PDB entry 1NCA | X-ray diffraction, 2.50 A resolution | chains L and H of the 3 polymer chains in the assembly

[Chain L]
Molecule: IGG2A-kappa NC41 fab (light chain)
From: Mus musculus
Notes: antibody fragment or engineered binder
Sequence (214 residues; row label = number of the first residue in the row):
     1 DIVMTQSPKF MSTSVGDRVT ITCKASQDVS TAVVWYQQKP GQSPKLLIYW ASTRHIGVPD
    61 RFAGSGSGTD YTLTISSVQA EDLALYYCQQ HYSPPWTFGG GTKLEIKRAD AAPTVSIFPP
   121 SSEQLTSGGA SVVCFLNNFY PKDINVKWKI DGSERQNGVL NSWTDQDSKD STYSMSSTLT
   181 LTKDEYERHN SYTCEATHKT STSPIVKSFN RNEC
Construct notes: conflict Thr20 (Ser in Y11589), Ile21 (Val in Y11589), Asp28 (Ile in Y11589), 18 further conflict positions vs the reference (Y11589) not listed
Cystine bridges: Cys23-Cys88, Cys134-Cys194

[Chain H]
Molecule: IGG2A-kappa NC41 fab (heavy chain)
From: Mus musculus
UniProtKB: P01865 (GCAM_MOUSE); the construct has insertions or renumbered stretches relative to UniProt, so the offset changes along the chain: 114-130 = UniProt 1-17; 133-154 = UniProt 18-39; 162-169 = UniProt 42-49; 171-180 = UniProt 50-59; 4 more segments
Sequence (221 residues; numbered 1 to 227 plus 7 insertion-coded residues; 13 numbers in that range are skipped by the numbering (no residue carries them; nothing is unmodelled there); the number before each row is that of its first residue; a row labelled like 82A-82C holds insertion residues (82A, then the next letters in order)):
     1 QIQLVQSGPE LKKPGETVKI SCKASGYTFT NYGMNWVKQA PGKGLKWMGW IN
   52A T
    53 NTGEPTYGEE FKGRFAFSLE TSASTANLQI
82A-82C NNL
    83 KNEDTATFFC ARGEDNFG
100A-100C SLS
   101 DYWGQGTTVT VSSAKTTAPS VYPLAPVCGD
   133 TTGSSVTLGC LVKGYFPEPV TL
   156 TW
   162 NSGSLSSG
   171 VHTFPAVLQS
   183 DLYTLSSSVT VTSS
   198 TWP
   202 SQSIT
   208 CNVAHPASST KVDKKIEPRG
Cystine bridges: Cys22-Cys92, Cys142-Cys208

[Interface between chain L and chain H]
Residue-residue contacts (72):
  Val34(L) - Leu100B(H)  hydrophobic
  Tyr36(L) - Ser100C(H)  hydrogen bond (side chain-backbone)
  Tyr36(L) - Trp103(H)
  Gln38(L) - Gln39(H)  hydrogen bond
  Gln38(L) - Phe91(H)
  Ser43(L) - Gly104(H)
  Pro44(L) - Trp103(H)
  Leu46(L) - Leu100B(H)  hydrophobic
  Leu46(L) - Ser100C(H)
  Leu46(L) - Asp101(H)
  Tyr49(L) - Leu100B(H)  hydrophobic
  His55(L) - Asp101(H)
  Ile56(L) - Tyr102(H)
  Tyr87(L) - Gln39(H)  hydrogen bond
  Tyr87(L) - Leu45(H)  hydrophobic
  Gln89(L) - Ser100A(H)  hydrogen bond (side chain-backbone)
  His91(L) - Ser100A(H)
  His91(L) - Leu100B(H)
  Pro94(L) - Phe99(H)  hydrophobic
  Pro95(L) - Trp47(H)  hydrophobic
  Trp96(L) - Trp47(H)
  Trp96(L) - Phe99(H)  hydrogen bond (side chain-backbone)
  Trp96(L) - Gly100(H)  hydrogen bond (side chain-backbone)
  Trp96(L) - Ser100A(H)
  Phe98(L) - Leu45(H)
  Phe98(L) - Lys46(H)
  Phe98(L) - Trp47(H)
  Thr114(L) - Thr133(H)
  Thr114(L) - Thr134(H)
  Ser116(L) - Thr133(H)
  Phe118(L) - Leu124(H)
  Phe118(L) - Ala125(H)
  Phe118(L) - Pro126(H)
  Phe118(L) - Thr139(H)
  Phe118(L) - Leu140(H)  hydrophobic
  Pro119(L) - Val127(H)  hydrophobic
  Pro119(L) - Arg226(H)
  Ser121(L) - Tyr122(H)
  Glu123(L) - Tyr122(H)
  Glu123(L) - Lys221(H)
  Gln124(L) - Tyr122(H)
  Ser127(L) - Tyr122(H)  hydrogen bond
  Ser131(L) - Leu143(H)
  Ser131(L) - Lys145(H)
  Val133(L) - Leu124(H)  hydrophobic
  Phe135(L) - Phe174(H)  hydrophobic
  Phe135(L) - Ser188(H)
  Phe135(L) - Ser190(H)
  Asn137(L) - His172(H)
  Asn137(L) - Phe174(H)
  Asn137(L) - Ser190(H)  hydrogen bond
  Asn138(L) - His172(H)  hydrogen bond
  Leu160(L) - Val177(H)  hydrophobic
  Leu160(L) - Gln179(H)
  Leu160(L) - Thr186(H)
  Ser162(L) - Phe174(H)
  Ser162(L) - Pro175(H)  hydrogen bond (side chain-backbone)
  Trp163(L) - Pro175(H)
  Thr164(L) - Phe174(H)
  Ser174(L) - His172(H)  hydrogen bond
  Ser174(L) - Phe174(H)
  Met175(L) - Phe174(H)
  Ser176(L) - Phe174(H)
  Ser176(L) - Ser188(H)  hydrogen bond
  Thr180(L) - Lys145(H)
  Phe209(L) - Val127(H)  hydrophobic
  Arg211(L) - Val127(H)
  Asn212(L) - Val127(H)
  Glu213(L) - Gly227(H)
  Cys214(L) - Val127(H)
  Cys214(L) - Cys128(H)  disulfide
  Cys214(L) - Gly227(H)  hydrogen bond (backbone-backbone)
Other interface residues (no listed pair), chain L (47 interface residues in all): Val115, Ile117, Thr178, Lys207, Asn210
Other interface residues (no listed pair), chain H (45 interface residues in all): Val37, Gly44, Gln105, Pro123, Gly129, Gly141, Thr173, Ser189
Disulfides between the chains: Cys214(L)-Cys128(H)

[In short]
Chain L and chain H form an interface of 47 and 45 residues respectively; the contacts include 1 disulfide
bond and 13 hydrogen bonds. Polar contacts include Tyr36(L)-Ser100C(H), Gln38(L)-Gln39(H) and
Tyr87(L)-Gln39(H).
Chain L is IGG2A-kappa NC41 fab (light chain) and chain H is IGG2A-kappa NC41 fab (heavy chain), both from Mus
musculus; the structure, Refined crystal structure of the influenza virus N9 neuraminidase-NC41 fab complex,
was determined by X-ray diffraction, deposited together with 1NCD.
